PDB entry 7SSZ | electron microscopy, 3.25 A resolution | chains A and E of the 8 polymer chains in the assembly

[Chain A]
Name: Potassium voltage-gated channel subfamily A member 3, Green fluorescent protein fusion
Source organism: Homo sapiens
Reference sequence: chimeric construct of P22001, P42212: residues 1-575 from P22001 (KCNA3_HUMAN) positions 1-575 (same numbers); residues 590-826 from P42212 positions 2-238 (UniProt number = residue number - 588)
Sequence (856 residues; row label = number of the first residue in the row):
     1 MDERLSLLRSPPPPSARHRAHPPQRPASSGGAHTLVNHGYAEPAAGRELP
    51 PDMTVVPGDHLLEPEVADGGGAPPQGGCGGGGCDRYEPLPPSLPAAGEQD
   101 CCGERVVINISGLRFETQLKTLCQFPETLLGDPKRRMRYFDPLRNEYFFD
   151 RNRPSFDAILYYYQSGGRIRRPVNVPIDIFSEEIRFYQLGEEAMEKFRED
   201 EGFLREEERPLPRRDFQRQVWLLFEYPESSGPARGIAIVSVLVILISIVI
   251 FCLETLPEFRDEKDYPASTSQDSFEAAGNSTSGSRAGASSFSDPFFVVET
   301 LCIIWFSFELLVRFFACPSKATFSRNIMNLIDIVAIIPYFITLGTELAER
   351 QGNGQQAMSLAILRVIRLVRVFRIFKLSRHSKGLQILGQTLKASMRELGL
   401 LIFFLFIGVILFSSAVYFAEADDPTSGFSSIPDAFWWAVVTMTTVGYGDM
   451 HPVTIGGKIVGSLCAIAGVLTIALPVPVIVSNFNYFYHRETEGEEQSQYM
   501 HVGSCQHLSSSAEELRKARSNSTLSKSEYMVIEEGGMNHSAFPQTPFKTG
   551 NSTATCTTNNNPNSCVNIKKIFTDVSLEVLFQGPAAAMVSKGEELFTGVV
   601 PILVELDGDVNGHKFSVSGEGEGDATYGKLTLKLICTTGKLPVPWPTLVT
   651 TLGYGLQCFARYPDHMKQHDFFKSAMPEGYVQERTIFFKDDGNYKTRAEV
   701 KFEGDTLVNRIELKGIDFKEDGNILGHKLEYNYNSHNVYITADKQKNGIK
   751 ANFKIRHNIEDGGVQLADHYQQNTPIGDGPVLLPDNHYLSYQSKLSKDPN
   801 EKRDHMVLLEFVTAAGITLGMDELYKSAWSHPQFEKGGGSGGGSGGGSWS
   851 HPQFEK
Disordered / not traced: 1-102, 270-286, 349-358, 492-856
Differences from the reference sequence: linker (576-589); conflict Leu634 (Phe46 in P42212), Leu652 (Phe64 in P42212), Gly653 (Ser65 in P42212), Leu656 (Val68 in P42212), Ala660 (Ser72 in P42212), Thr741 (Met153 in P42212), Ala751 (Val163 in P42212), Gly763 (Ser175 in P42212), Tyr791 (Thr203 in P42212), Lys794 (Ala206 in P42212), Leu819 (His231 in P42212); expression tag (827-856)
UniProt features mapped onto this chain:
  - modified residue: Tyr654 (Z: -2,3-didehydrotyrosine)
Bound ions: K+ site 1: Thr444, Val445 (shared with 2 residues of chain B; 2 residues of chain C; 2 residues of chain D); K+ site 2: Thr444 (shared with 1 residue of chain B; 1 residue of chain C; 1 residue of chain D)
From the paper describing this entry:
  - conformationally variable residues (side-chain flip): Tyr447, Asp449
  - specificity-determining residues: Gly427, His451 (by similarity / conservation)

[Chain E]
Name: Nanobody A0194009G09
Source organism: synthetic construct
Notes: antibody fragment or engineered binder
Sequence (126 residues; numbered 1 to 126; the number before each row is that of its first residue):
     1 MEVQLVESGGGLVQAGGSLGLSCSASGLLFSRNSAGWYRQAPGKQREFVA
    51 RIRMGGSINYADTVKGRFTISRDNAKNTVYLQMNSLKPEDTAVYYCSSWR
   101 TGFYEYWGQGTLVTVSSAAAHHHHHH
Disordered / not traced: 1, 117-126
Disulfide bonds: Cys23-Cys96

[Interface between chain A and chain E]
Contacting residue pairs - 14 pairs, chain A then chain E:
  Tyr417(A) with Phe103(E)
  Ala421(A) with Arg100(E), hydrogen bond (backbone-side chain); Phe103(E), hydrophobic
  Asp422(A) with Phe103(E); Tyr104(E)
  Asp423(A) with Arg100(E), hydrogen bond (backbone-side chain)
  Pro424(A) with Gly27(E); Asn33(E), hydrogen bond (backbone-side chain); Tyr104(E)
  Thr425(A) with Leu29(E); Arg32(E), hydrogen bond (backbone-side chain)
  Ser426(A) with Arg32(E); Arg100(E), hydrogen bond (backbone-side chain)
  Gly427(A) with Arg32(E)
Interface residues without a listed pair, chain A (10 interface residues in all): Ser429, Met450
Interface residues without a listed pair, chain E (10 interface residues in all): Leu28, Met54, Tyr106
The authors on this interface:
  - residue pairs: Ala421(A)-Phe103(E) (hydrophobic contact), Pro424(A)-Tyr104(E) (hydrophobic contact), Ser426(A)-Arg100(E) (hydrogen bond), Gly427(A)-Arg32(E)
  - epitope / paratope residues, chain A: Ala421(A), Pro424(A), Ser426(A), Gly427(A)
  - epitope / paratope residues, chain E: Arg32(E), Arg100(E), Phe103(E), Tyr104(E)

[Summary]
The chain A/chain E interface involves 10 residues from each chain; the contacts include 5 hydrogen bonds.
Among the polar pairs are Ala421(A)-Arg100(E), Asp423(A)-Arg100(E) and Pro424(A)-Asn33(E). The paper describes
hydrophobic contacts between Ala421(A) and Phe103(E) and Pro424(A) and Tyr104(E); a hydrogen bond between
Ser426(A) and Arg100(E); a contact between Gly427(A) and Arg32(E). The paper reports epitope/paratope residues
Ala421(A), Pro424(A) and Arg32(E) among others; specificity determinants Gly427(A) and His451(A).
Chain A is Potassium voltage-gated channel subfamily A member 3, Green fluorescent protein fusion (Homo
sapiens) and chain E is Nanobody A0194009G09 (synthetic construct); the structure, Structure of human Kv1.3
with A0194009G09 nanobodies, was determined by electron microscopy together with 8DFL, 7SSV, 7SSX and 7SSY
from the same study.
